PDB entry 3S36 | X-ray diffraction, 3.20 A resolution | chains L and X of the 3 polymer chains in the assembly

# Chain L
Name: 1121B light chain
Source organism: Mus musculus, Homo sapiens
Chain sequence (214 residues; each row starts with the number of its first residue):
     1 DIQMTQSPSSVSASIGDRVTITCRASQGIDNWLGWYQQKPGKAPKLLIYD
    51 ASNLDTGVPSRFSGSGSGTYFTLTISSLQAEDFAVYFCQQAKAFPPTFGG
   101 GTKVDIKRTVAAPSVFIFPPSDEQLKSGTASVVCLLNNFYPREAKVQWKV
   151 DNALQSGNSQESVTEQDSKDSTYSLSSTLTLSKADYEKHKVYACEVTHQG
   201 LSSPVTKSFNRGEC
Cystine bridges: Cys-23/Cys-88, Cys-134/Cys-194

# Chain X
Name: Vascular endothelial growth factor receptor 2
Source organism: Homo sapiens
Notes: EC 2.7.10.1; fragment: domain 3 of VEGF receptor 2
Reference sequence: P35968 (VGFR2_HUMAN); residue numbers follow UniProt; this construct covers 220-338
Chain sequence (122 residues; each row starts with the number of its first residue):
   217 ADPGYRIYDVVLSPSHGIELSVGEKLVLNCTARTELNVGIDFNWEYPSSK
   267 HQHKKLVNRDLKTQSGSEMKKFLSTLTIDGVTRSDQGLYTCAASSGLMTK
   317 KNSTFVRVHEKPFVAFGSGMES
Disordered / not traced: 217-218, 331-338
Differences from the reference sequence: expression tag (217-219)
Cystine bridges: Cys-246/Cys-307
UniProt features mapped onto this chain:
  - glycosylation (N-linked (GlcNAc...) asparagine): Asn-245, Asn-318
  - natural variant: Ala-248 (A248G: In a renal clear cell carcinoma sample), Arg-275 (R275L: In a colorectal cancer sample)

# Chain L / chain X interface
Contacting residue pairs - 8 pairs, chain L then chain X:
  Trp-32(L) / Arg-222(X)
  Lys-92(L) / Pro-219(X)
  Lys-92(L) / Gly-220(X)
  Lys-92(L) / Tyr-221(X)  hydrogen bond (backbone-backbone)
  Lys-92(L) / Glu-251(X)  salt bridge
  Ala-93(L) / Pro-219(X)  hydrogen bond (backbone-backbone)
  Phe-94(L) / Tyr-221(X)
  Phe-94(L) / Leu-313(X)  hydrophobic
Also at the interface, not in a pair above, chain L (6 interface residues in all): Ala-91, Pro-96
Also at the interface, not in a pair above, chain X (9 interface residues in all): Ile-223, Met-314, Lys-316
The authors on this interface:
  - epitope / paratope residues, chain X: Gly-220(X)

# In short
6 residues of chain L and 9 residues of chain X are in contact, with 2 hydrogen bonds and 1 salt bridge. Polar
pairs include Lys-92(L)/Glu-251(X), Lys-92(L)/Tyr-221(X) and Ala-93(L)/Pro-219(X). The paper reports the
epitope/paratope residue Gly-220(X).
Chain L is 1121B light chain (Mus musculus, Homo sapiens) and chain X is Vascular endothelial growth factor
receptor 2 (Homo sapiens); the structure, Structural basis for the function of two anti-VEGF receptor
antibodies, was determined by X-ray diffraction together with 3S34, 3S35 and 3S37 from the same study.
